Entry 6HCN (X-ray diffraction, 1.49 A resolution); this record covers chains A and C of the 3 polymer chains in the assembly.

== Chain A (and C) ==
Name: Fiber protein
From: Human adenovirus 5
Notes: chain C of this document is another copy of the same molecule, construct and numbering; everything in this record applies to it too
UniProtKB: P11818 (SPIKE_ADE05); residues 396-581 here = UniProt positions 396-581
Amino-acid sequence (186 residues; each row starts with the number of its first residue):
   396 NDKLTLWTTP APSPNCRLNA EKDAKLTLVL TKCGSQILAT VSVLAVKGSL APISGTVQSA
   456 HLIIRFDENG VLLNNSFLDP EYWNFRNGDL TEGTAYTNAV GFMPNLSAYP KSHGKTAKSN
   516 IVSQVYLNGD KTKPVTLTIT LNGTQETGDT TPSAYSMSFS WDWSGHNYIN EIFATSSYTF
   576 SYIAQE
Ion coordination: Mg2+: Gln519 (shared with 1 residue of chain B; Gln519(C) of chain C)

== Chain A / chain C interface ==
Contacting residue pairs - 38 pairs, chain A then chain C:
  Thr400(A) - Ser430(C)  hydrogen bond
  Pro405(A) - Asn500(C)
  Pro405(A) - Ala503(C)
  Pro405(A) - Lys513(C)  hydrogen bond (backbone-side chain)
  Ala406(A) - Ser502(C)
  Thr422(A) - Lys513(C)  hydrogen bond
  Val424(A) - Gln431(C)
  Val424(A) - Ile578(C)  hydrophobic
  Thr426(A) - Cys428(C)
  Thr426(A) - Ser430(C)  hydrogen bond
  Thr426(A) - Gln431(C)  hydrogen bond
  Leu433(A) - Gln431(C)
  Ala434(A) - Gln431(C)
  Thr435(A) - Gln431(C)
  Ser437(A) - Lys513(C)
  Arg481(A) - Ser430(C)
  Arg481(A) - Glu581(C)  hydrogen bond (side chain-backbone)
  Asp484(A) - Asn500(C)  hydrogen bond
  Asp484(A) - Ser502(C)  hydrogen bond
  Gln519(A) - Gln519(C)
  Tyr521(A) - Val517(C)
  Asn523(A) - Lys510(C)
  Asn523(A) - Ala512(C)
  Gly524(A) - Ala512(C)
  Gly524(A) - Asn515(C)
  Gly524(A) - Val517(C)
  Gly524(A) - Gln540(C)
  Lys526(A) - Thr531(C)
  Ala569(A) - Ala512(C)
  Thr570(A) - Ala512(C)
  Thr570(A) - Lys513(C)
  Ser571(A) - Ala512(C)
  Ser571(A) - Asn515(C)
  Ser572(A) - Lys513(C)  hydrogen bond (side chain-backbone)
  Ser572(A) - Asn515(C)  hydrogen bond (backbone-backbone)
  Ser572(A) - Ile516(C)
  Thr574(A) - Phe575(C)
  Thr574(A) - Ser576(C)  hydrogen bond
Interface residues without a listed pair, chain A (28 interface residues in all): Asp397, Trp402, Pro407, Leu425, Cys428, Asp525
Interface residues without a listed pair, chain C (25 interface residues in all): Leu433, Tyr504, Ser518, Thr533, Asp557, Gln580

== Summary ==
28 residues of chain A and 25 residues of chain C are in contact; the contacts include 11 hydrogen bonds.
Polar pairs include Thr400(A)-Ser430(C), Pro405(A)-Lys513(C) and Thr422(A)-Lys513(C).
Both chains are Fiber protein (Human adenovirus 5). Entry 6HCN (Adenovirus Type 5 Fiber Knob protein at 1.49A
resolution) was determined by X-ray diffraction together with 6FJN and 6FJQ from the same study.
